1SFO - chains B and I of the 12 polymer chains in the assembly; structure by X-ray diffraction, 3.61 A resolution.

[Chain B]
Molecule: DNA-directed RNA polymerase II 140 kDa polypeptide
Organism: Saccharomyces cerevisiae
Notes: EC 2.7.7.6
UniProtKB: P08518 (RPB2_YEAST); residues 1-1224 here = UniProt positions 1-1224
Chain sequence (1224 residues; each row starts with the number of its first residue):
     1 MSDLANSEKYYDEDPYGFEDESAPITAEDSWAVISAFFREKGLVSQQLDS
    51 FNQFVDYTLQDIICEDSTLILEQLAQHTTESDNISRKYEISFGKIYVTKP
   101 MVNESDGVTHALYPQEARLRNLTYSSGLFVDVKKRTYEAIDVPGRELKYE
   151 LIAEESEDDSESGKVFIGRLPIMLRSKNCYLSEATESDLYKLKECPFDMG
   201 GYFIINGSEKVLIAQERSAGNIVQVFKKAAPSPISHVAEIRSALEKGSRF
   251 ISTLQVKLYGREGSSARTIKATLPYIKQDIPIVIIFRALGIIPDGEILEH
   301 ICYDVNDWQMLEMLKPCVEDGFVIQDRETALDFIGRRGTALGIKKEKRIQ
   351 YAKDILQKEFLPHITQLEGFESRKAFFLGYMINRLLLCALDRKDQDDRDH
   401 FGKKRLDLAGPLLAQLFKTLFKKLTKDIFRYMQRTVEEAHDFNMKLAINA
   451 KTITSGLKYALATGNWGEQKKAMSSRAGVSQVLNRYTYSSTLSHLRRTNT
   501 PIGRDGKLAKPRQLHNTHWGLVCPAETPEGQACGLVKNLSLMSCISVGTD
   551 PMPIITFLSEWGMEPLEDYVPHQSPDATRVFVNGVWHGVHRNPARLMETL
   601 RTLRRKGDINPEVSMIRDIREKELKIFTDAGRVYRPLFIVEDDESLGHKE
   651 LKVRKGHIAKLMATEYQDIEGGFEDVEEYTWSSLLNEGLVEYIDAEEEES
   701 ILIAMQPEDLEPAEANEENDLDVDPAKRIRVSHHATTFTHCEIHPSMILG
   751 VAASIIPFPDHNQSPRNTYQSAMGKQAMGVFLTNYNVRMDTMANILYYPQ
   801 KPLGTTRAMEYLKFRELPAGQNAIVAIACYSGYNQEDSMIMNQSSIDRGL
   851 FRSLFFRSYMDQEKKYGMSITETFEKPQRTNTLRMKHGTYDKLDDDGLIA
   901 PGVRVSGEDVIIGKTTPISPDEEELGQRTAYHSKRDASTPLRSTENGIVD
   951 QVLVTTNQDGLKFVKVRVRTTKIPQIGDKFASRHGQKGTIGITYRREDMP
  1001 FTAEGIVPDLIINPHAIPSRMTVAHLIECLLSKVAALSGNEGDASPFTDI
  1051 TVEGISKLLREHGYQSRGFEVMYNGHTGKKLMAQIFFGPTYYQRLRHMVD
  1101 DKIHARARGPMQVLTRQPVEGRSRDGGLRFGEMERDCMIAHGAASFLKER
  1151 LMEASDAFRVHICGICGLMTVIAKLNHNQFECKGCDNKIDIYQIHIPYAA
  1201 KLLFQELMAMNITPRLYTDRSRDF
Disordered / not traced: 1-19, 71-89, 135-163, 336-344, 438-445, 503-508, 669-677, 716-721, 920-932
Bound ions: Zn2+: C1163, C1166, C1182

[Chain I]
Molecule: DNA-directed RNA polymerase II 14.2 kDa polypeptide
Organism: Saccharomyces cerevisiae
Notes: EC 2.7.7.6
UniProtKB: P27999 (RPB9_YEAST); residues 1-122 here = UniProt positions 1-122
Chain sequence (122 residues; each row starts with the number of its first residue):
     1 MTTFRFCRDCNNMLYPREDKENNRLLFECRTCSYVEEAGSPLVYRHELIT
    51 NIGETAGVVQDIGSDPTLPRSDRECPKCHSRENVFFQSQQRRKDTSMVLF
   101 FVCLSCSHIFTSDQKNKRTQFS
Disordered / not traced: 1, 121-122
Swiss-Prot annotation at these positions:
  - zinc finger: C7 to C32 (C4-type), S71 to T111 (TFIIS-type)
  - binding site (Zn(2+)): C7, C10, C29, C32, C75, C78, C103, C106
  - modified residue: S40 (Phosphoserine)
Bound ions: Zn2+ site 1: C7, R8, C10; Zn2+ site 2: C75, C78, C103

[How chain B and chain I interact]
Residue-residue contacts (40):
  P293(B) - N11(I)
  P293(B) - N12(I)
  D294(B) - F6(I)
  D294(B) - N11(I)
  D294(B) - N12(I)
  D294(B) - M13(I)
  W308(B) - T2(I)
  W308(B) - R45(I)
  Q309(B) - H46(I)
  Q309(B) - T50(I)
  Q309(B) - I52(I)
  E312(B) - Y44(I)
  K315(B) - M13(I)
  K315(B) - V43(I)
  F322(B) - Y15(I)
  F322(B) - R30(I)
  Q325(B) - N12(I)  hydrogen bond
  Q325(B) - T31(I)
  D391(B) - Q90(I)
  D391(B) - R91(I)  hydrogen bond (backbone-backbone)
  D391(B) - R92(I)
  R392(B) - I52(I)  hydrogen bond (side chain-backbone)
  R392(B) - Q89(I)
  R392(B) - R91(I)
  K393(B) - A56(I)
  K393(B) - Q89(I)  hydrogen bond (side chain-backbone)
  D394(B) - R91(I)
  A594(B) - D61(I)
  R617(B) - D61(I)  salt bridge
  I619(B) - D61(I)
  I619(B) - I62(I)
  I619(B) - D65(I)
  R620(B) - G57(I)
  R620(B) - F86(I)
  R620(B) - Q89(I)
  E699(B) - T67(I)
  S700(B) - T67(I)
  I701(B) - T67(I)
  L702(B) - P66(I)
  T737(B) - P66(I)
Also at the interface, not in a pair above, chain B (29 interface residues in all): E262, G295, E296, L298, D307, L311, V318, T739
Also at the interface, not in a pair above, chain I (33 interface residues in all): T3, F4, C10, E47, L48, V59, L68

[In short]
29 residues of chain B and 33 residues of chain I are in contact, with 4 hydrogen bonds and 1 salt bridge.
Among the polar pairs are R617(B)-D61(I), Q325(B)-N12(I) and R392(B)-I52(I). From UniProt: 8 Zn2+-binding
residues on chain I.
Here chain B is DNA-directed RNA polymerase II 140 kDa polypeptide and chain I is DNA-directed RNA polymerase
II 14.2 kDa polypeptide, both from Saccharomyces cerevisiae. Entry 1SFO (RNA polymerase II strand separated
elongation complex) was determined by X-ray diffraction.
